8UCN - chains e and f of the 10 polymer chains in the assembly; structure by electron microscopy, 3.31 A resolution.

== Chain e ==
Name: Cytochrome c oxidase subunit 5
Organism: Komagataella pastoris
UniProt: F2QVW8 (F2QVW8_KOMPC); residues 28-151 here = UniProt positions 28-151
Sequence (124 residues; row label = number of the first residue in the row):
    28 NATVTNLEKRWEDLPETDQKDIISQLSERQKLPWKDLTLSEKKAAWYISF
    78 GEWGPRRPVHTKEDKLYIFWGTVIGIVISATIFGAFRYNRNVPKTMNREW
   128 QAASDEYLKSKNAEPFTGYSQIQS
Residues lining bound ligands: phosphatidylethanolamine (PTY): Pro-85, His-87, Lys-92, Ile-95, Phe-96, Thr-99

== Chain f ==
Name: Cytochrome c oxidase subunit 6
Organism: Komagataella pastoris
UniProt: F2QVA2 (F2QVA2_KOMPC); numbering as in UniProt (aligned over 42-141)
Sequence (100 residues; each row starts with the number of its first residue):
    42 EETYEEFSQRYEKEFDEAYDLFEVQRVLNNCFSYDIVPSPAVIGKALNAC
    92 RRVNDYATAVRVFEGLKHKVETKEQYDAYLEELKDVREELGIDLKEELFP

== Interface between chain e and chain f ==
Contacting residue pairs (24; chain e residue first):
  Glu-35(e) with Pro-141(f)
  Gln-57(e) with Arg-92(f), hydrogen bond (backbone-side chain); Asn-95(f); Tyr-97(f)
  Lys-58(e) with Arg-92(f)
  Leu-59(e) with Arg-92(f)
  Trp-61(e) with Arg-92(f); Asp-96(f); Tyr-97(f), hydrophobic; Leu-131(f); Ile-133(f), hydrophobic
  Lys-62(e) with Glu-129(f), hydrogen bond (side chain-backbone); Gly-132(f)
  Leu-66(e) with Leu-139(f), hydrophobic
  Lys-69(e) with Tyr-97(f); Asp-134(f), salt bridge
  Lys-70(e) with Leu-139(f)
  Ala-72(e) with Ala-98(f)
  Trp-73(e) with Arg-102(f); Lys-136(f); Pro-141(f), hydrophobic
  Ser-76(e) with Ala-98(f)
  Phe-77(e) with Ala-98(f); Arg-102(f)
Interface residues without a listed pair, chain e (15 interface residues in all): Pro-60, Arg-83
Interface residues without a listed pair, chain f (21 interface residues in all): Gln-66, Thr-99, Ala-100, Val-101, Glu-105, Glu-130, Phe-140

== Overview ==
The interface between chain e and chain f involves 15 residues on one side and 21 on the other, with 2
hydrogen bonds and 1 salt bridge. Polar pairs include Lys-69(e)/Asp-134(f), Gln-57(e)/Arg-92(f) and
Lys-62(e)/Glu-129(f). Ligands of chain e: phosphatidylethanolamine.
Chain e is Cytochrome c oxidase subunit 5 and chain f is Cytochrome c oxidase subunit 6, both from
Komagataella pastoris; the structure, Komagataella pastoris Cytochrome c oxidase in complex with human VMAT2
and Histamine, was determined by electron microscopy.
